4UNI - chains A and B of the 3 polymer chains in the assembly; structure by X-ray diffraction, 2.60 A resolution.

Chain A (and B):
Name: Beta-galactosidase
Source organism: Bifidobacterium animalis SUBSP. lactis
Notes: EC 3.2.1.23; chain B of this document is another copy of the same molecule, construct and numbering; everything in this record applies to it too
Reference sequence: C6A6W5 (C6A6W5_BIFLB); residue numbers follow UniProt; this construct covers 1-695
Amino-acid sequence (695 residues; row label = number of the first residue in the row):
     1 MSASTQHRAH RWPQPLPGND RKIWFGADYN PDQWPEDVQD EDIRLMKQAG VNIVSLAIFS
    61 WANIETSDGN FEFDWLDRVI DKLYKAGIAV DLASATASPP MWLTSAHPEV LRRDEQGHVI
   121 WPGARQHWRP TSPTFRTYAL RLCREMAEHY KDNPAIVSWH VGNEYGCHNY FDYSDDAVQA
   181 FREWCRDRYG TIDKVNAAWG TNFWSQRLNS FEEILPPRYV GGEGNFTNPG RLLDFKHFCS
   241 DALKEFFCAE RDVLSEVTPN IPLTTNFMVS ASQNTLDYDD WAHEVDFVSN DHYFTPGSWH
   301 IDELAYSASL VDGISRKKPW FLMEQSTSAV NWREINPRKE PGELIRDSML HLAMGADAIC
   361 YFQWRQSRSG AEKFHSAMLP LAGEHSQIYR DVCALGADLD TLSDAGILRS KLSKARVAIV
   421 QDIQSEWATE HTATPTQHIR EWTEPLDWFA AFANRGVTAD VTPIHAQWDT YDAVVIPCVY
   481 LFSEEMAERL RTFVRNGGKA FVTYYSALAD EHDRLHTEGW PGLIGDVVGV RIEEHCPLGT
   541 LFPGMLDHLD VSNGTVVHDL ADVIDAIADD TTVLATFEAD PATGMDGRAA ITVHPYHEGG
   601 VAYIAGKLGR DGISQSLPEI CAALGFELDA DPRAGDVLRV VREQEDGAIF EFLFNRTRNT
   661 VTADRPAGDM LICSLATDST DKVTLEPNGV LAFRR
Unresolved in the structure: 1-6 (chain B: 1-7)
Metal / ion sites: Zn2+: H118 (shared with H118(B) of chain B; 1 residue of chain C)
Ligand contacts: beta-D-galactopyranose (GAL): D28, F59, R125, N163, E164, N266, D291, Y293, E324, V330, N331, W332, F362, E372, H375

Interface between chain A and chain B:
Residue-residue contacts (118):
  D32(A) with N202(B), hydrogen bond (backbone-side chain)
  Q33(A) with N202(B); F203(B)
  F59(A) with W204(B); S205(B), hydrogen bond (backbone-side chain)
  S60(A) with S205(B)
  W61(A) with S205(B), hydrogen bond (backbone-side chain)
  A62(A) with S205(B), hydrogen bond (backbone-side chain); R207(B), hydrogen bond (backbone-side chain)
  N63(A) with N202(B); R207(B), hydrogen bond
  T66(A) with R207(B), hydrogen bond (backbone-side chain); N209(B), hydrogen bond (backbone-side chain)
  S98(A) with S205(B)
  P99(A) with S205(B)
  P100(A) with S205(B)
  M101(A) with S205(B); Q206(B); R207(B); E213(B)
  W102(A) with N209(B); E213(B)
  S105(A) with E213(B)
  D114(A) with Y219(B)
  H118(A) with Q116(B); H118(B), hydrogen bond
  V119(A) with Y219(B)
  I120(A) with Y219(B), hydrophobic; V220(B); G221(B)
  W121(A) with R218(B); Y219(B), hydrogen bond (backbone-backbone); V220(B)
  P122(A) with V220(B); R231(B)
  G123(A) with Q206(B), hydrogen bond (backbone-side chain); F226(B); T227(B); N228(B), hydrogen bond (backbone-backbone); R231(B)
  A124(A) with W204(B); Q206(B), hydrogen bond (backbone-side chain); F226(B)
  R125(A) with W204(B)
  H168(A) with G224(B), hydrogen bond (side chain-backbone); N225(B), hydrogen bond
  T295(A) with F542(B)
  P296(A) with F542(B); M545(B), hydrophobic
  G297(A) with P543(B); G544(B); M545(B)
  S298(A) with P543(B), hydrogen bond (backbone-backbone); G544(B)
  W299(A) with P543(B)
  S328(A) with E534(B), hydrogen bond
  N331(A) with A433(B)
  W332(A) with F226(B)
  R333(A) with F542(B)
  E334(A) with T436(B); Q437(B), hydrogen bond (backbone-backbone); H438(B), salt bridge; L541(B)
  I335(A) with P435(B); T436(B); H438(B); P537(B), hydrophobic; G539(B)
  N336(A) with T434(B), hydrogen bond (side chain-backbone); P435(B), hydrogen bond (backbone-backbone); P537(B)
  R338(A) with E534(B), salt bridge; H535(B); V563(B); T583(B), hydrogen bond (side chain-backbone); G584(B), hydrogen bond (side chain-backbone)
  E340(A) with A582(B); T583(B)
  P341(A) with A582(B); T583(B); G584(B)
  R368(A) with D510(B), salt bridge; R514(B); L515(B), hydrogen bond (backbone-backbone); T517(B)
  S369(A) with G200(B); R514(B)
  G370(A) with F203(B); P229(B)
  A371(A) with F203(B); W204(B), hydrophobic; F226(B); P229(B); A433(B)
  E372(A) with F203(B); W204(B)
  K373(A) with P229(B); Y480(B); D513(B), salt bridge; L515(B)
  F374(A) with A433(B); T434(B); P435(B); Y480(B); L515(B), hydrophobic
  L381(A) with L515(B), hydrophobic; T517(B); E518(B), hydrogen bond (backbone-backbone)
  A382(A) with E518(B); G519(B); R531(B), hydrogen bond (backbone-side chain); E533(B)
  H385(A) with R531(B), hydrogen bond (backbone-side chain); E533(B)
  S386(A) with E533(B)
  Q387(A) with E533(B), hydrogen bond (backbone-side chain)
  R658(A) with D580(B), salt bridge; A582(B)
Also at the interface, not in a pair above, chain A (59 interface residues in all): S67, R112, P337, I388, R390, P687, N688
Also at the interface, not in a pair above, chain B (64 interface residues in all): W199, L208, L215, H431, T432, H516, W520, C536, L538, T540, D565, M585

Overview:
59 residues of chain A face 64 of chain B across their interface; the contacts include 27 hydrogen bonds and 5
salt bridges. Polar contacts include E334(A)-H438(B), R338(A)-E534(B) and R368(A)-D510(B). Chain A binds
beta-D-galactopyranose.
Both chains are Beta-galactosidase (Bifidobacterium animalis SUBSP. lactis). Entry 4UNI
(beta-(1,6)-galactosidase from Bifidobacterium animalis subsp. lactis Bl-04 in complex with galactose) was
determined by X-ray diffraction together with 4UOQ and 4UOZ from the same study.
